Entry 5CGF (X-ray diffraction, 2.80 A resolution); this record covers chains H and Z of the 28 polymer chains in the assembly.

[Chain H]
Protein: Proteasome subunit beta type-2
Source organism: Saccharomyces cerevisiae (strain ATCC 204508 / S288c)
Notes: EC 3.4.25.1
Reference sequence: P25043 (PSB2_YEAST); residues 1-232 here correspond to UniProt positions 30-261 (UniProt number = residue number + 29)
Amino-acid sequence (232 residues; each row starts with the number of its first residue):
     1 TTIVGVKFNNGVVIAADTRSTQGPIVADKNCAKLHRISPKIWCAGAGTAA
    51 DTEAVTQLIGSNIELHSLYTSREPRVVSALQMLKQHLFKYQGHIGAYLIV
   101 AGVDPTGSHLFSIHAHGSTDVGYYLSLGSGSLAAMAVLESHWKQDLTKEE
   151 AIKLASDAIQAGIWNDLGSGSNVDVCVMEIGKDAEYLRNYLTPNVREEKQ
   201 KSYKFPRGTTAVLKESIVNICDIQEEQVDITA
Unresolved in the structure: 227-232
Curated features (UniProtKB/Swiss-Prot):
  - active site: Thr1 (Nucleophile)

[Chain Z]
Protein: Proteasome subunit beta type-6
Source organism: Saccharomyces cerevisiae (strain ATCC 204508 / S288c)
Notes: EC 3.4.25.1
Reference sequence: P23724 (PSB6_YEAST); residues 1-222 here correspond to UniProt positions 20-241 (UniProt number = residue number + 19)
Amino-acid sequence (222 residues; each row starts with the number of its first residue):
     1 QFNPYGDNGGTILGIAGEDFAVLAGDTRNITDYSINSRYEPKVFDCGDNI
    51 VMSANGFAADGDALVKRFKNSVKWYHFDHNDKKLSINSAARNIQHLLYGK
   101 RFFPYYVHTIIAGLDEDGKGAVYSFDPVGSYEREQCRAGGAAASLIMPFL
   151 DNQVNFKNQYEPGTNGKVKKPLKYLSVEEVIKLVRDSFTSATERHIQVGD
   201 GLEILIVTKDGVRKEFYELKRD
Ion coordination: Mg2+: Thr192, His195, Val198

[How chain H and chain Z interact]
Residue-residue contacts - 60 pairs, chain H then chain Z:
  Arg19(H) with Ile196(Z); Asp222(Z), salt bridge
  Pro24(H) with Arg194(Z); His195(Z); Ile196(Z), hydrogen bond (backbone-backbone)
  Ile25(H) with Arg194(Z); His195(Z)
  Val26(H) with Glu193(Z); Arg194(Z), hydrogen bond (backbone-side chain); Ile196(Z), hydrophobic
  Ala27(H) with Arg194(Z), hydrogen bond (backbone-side chain)
  Lys29(H) with Glu193(Z), salt bridge; Arg194(Z)
  Ile163(H) with Asp222(Z)
  Trp164(H) with Ile35(Z); Arg38(Z), hydrogen bond (backbone-side chain); Arg221(Z); Asp222(Z)
  Asn165(H) with Tyr33(Z); Arg38(Z)
  Asp166(H) with Tyr33(Z); Asp222(Z)
  Leu167(H) with Arg28(Z); Ile30(Z), hydrophobic; Asp32(Z); Tyr33(Z), hydrogen bond (backbone-backbone); Ile35(Z), hydrophobic; Ile196(Z)
  Gly168(H) with Tyr33(Z)
  Ser169(H) with Asp222(Z)
  Gly170(H) with Asp222(Z)
  Ser171(H) with Asp222(Z), hydrogen bond (backbone-side chain)
  Asn194(H) with Lys220(Z), hydrogen bond (backbone-side chain); Asp222(Z)
  Arg196(H) with Thr189(Z); Ser190(Z); Glu193(Z)
  Glu197(H) with Arg185(Z), salt bridge
  Lys199(H) with Asp186(Z)
  Gln200(H) with Lys182(Z); Arg185(Z), hydrogen bond; Asp186(Z), hydrogen bond (backbone-side chain)
  Lys201(H) with Glu179(Z); Asp186(Z), hydrogen bond (backbone-side chain)
  Tyr203(H) with Phe149(Z); Gln153(Z); Leu183(Z); Asp186(Z), hydrogen bond
  Phe205(H) with Asn152(Z); Gln153(Z); Gln159(Z)
  Pro206(H) with Pro162(Z), hydrophobic
  Arg207(H) with Pro162(Z)
  Gly208(H) with Pro162(Z)
  Thr209(H) with Asn158(Z); Gln159(Z); Tyr160(Z), hydrogen bond (backbone-backbone)
  Thr210(H) with Asn165(Z)
  Ala211(H) with Gly166(Z)
  Val212(H) with Asn165(Z)
Interface residues without a listed pair, chain H (34 interface residues in all): Thr21, Gly23, Asp28, Val195
Interface residues without a listed pair, chain Z (33 interface residues in all): Ser34, Leu145, Glu161, Glu218

[In short]
The interface between chain H and chain Z involves 34 residues on one side and 33 on the other, with 12
hydrogen bonds and 3 salt bridges. Polar pairs include Arg19(H)-Asp222(Z), Lys29(H)-Glu193(Z) and
Glu197(H)-Arg185(Z). Curated annotation (UniProt) lists active-site residue Thr1(H) on chain H.
Here chain H is Proteasome subunit beta type-2 and chain Z is Proteasome subunit beta type-6, both from
Saccharomyces cerevisiae (strain ATCC 204508 / S288c). Entry 5CGF (Yeast 20S proteasome beta5-G48C mutant) was
determined by X-ray diffraction together with 5CGH, 5CGG and 5CGI from the same study.
